Entry 6PCS (electron microscopy, 2.80 A resolution); this record covers chains I and K of the 7 polymer chains in the assembly.

Chain I:
Molecule: 23S ribosomal RNA
Source organism: Escherichia coli
Sequence (2904 nucleotides; each row starts with the number of its first residue):
     1 GGUUAAGCGA CUAAGCGUAC ACGGUGGAUG CCCUGGCAGU CAGAGGCGAU GAAGGACGUG
    61 CUAAUCUGCG AUAAGCGUCG GUAAGGUGAU AUGAACCGUU AUAACCGGCG AUUUCCGAAU
   121 GGGGAAACCC AGUGUGUUUC GACACACUAU CAUUAACUGA AUCCAUAGGU UAAUGAGGCG
   181 AACCGGGGGA ACUGAAACAU CUAAGUACCC CGAGGAAAAG AAAUCAACCG AGAUUCCCCC
   241 AGUAGCGGCG AGCGAACGGG GAGCAGCCCA GAGCCUGAAU CAGUGUGUGU GUUAGUGGAA
   301 GCGUCUGGAA AGGCGCGCGA UACAGGGUGA CAGCCCCGUA CACAAAAAUG CACAUGCUGU
   361 GAGCUCGAUG AGUAGGGCGG GACACGUGGU AUCCUGUCUG AAUAUGGGGG GACCAUCCUC
   421 CAAGGCUAAA UACUCCUGAC UGACCGAUAG UGAACCAGUA CCGUGAGGGA AAGGCGAAAA
   481 GAACCCCGGC GAGGGGAGUG AAAAAGAACC UGAAACCGUG UACGUACAAG CAGUGGGAGC
   541 ACGCUUAGGC GUGUGACUGC GUACCUUUUG UAUAAUGGGU CAGCGACUUA UAUUCUGUAG
   601 CAAGGUUAAC CGAAUAGGGG AGCCGAAGGG AAACCGAGUC UUAACUGGGC GUUAAGUUGC
   661 AGGGUAUAGA CCCGAAACCC GGUGAUCUAG CCAUGGGCAG GUUGAAGGUU GGGUAACACU
   721 AACUGGAGGA CCGAACCGAC UAAUGUUGAA AAAUUAGCGG AUGACUUGUG GCUGGGGGUG
   781 AAAGGCCAAU CAAACCGGGA GAUAGCUGGU UCUCCCCGAA AGCUAUUUAG GUAGCGCCUC
   841 GUGAAUUCAU CUCCGGGGGU AGAGCACUGU UUCGGCAAGG GGGUCAUCCC GACUUACCAA
   901 CCCGAUGCAA ACUGCGAAUA CCGGAGAAUG UUAUCACGGG AGACACACGG CGGGUGCUAA
   961 CGUCCGUCGU GAAGAGGGAA ACAACCCAGA CCGCCAGCUA AGGUCCCAAA GUCAUGGUUA
  1021 AGUGGGAAAC GAUGUGGGAA GGCCCAGACA GCCAGGAUGU UGGCUUAGAA GCAGCCAUCA
  1081 UUUAAAGAAA GCGUAAUAGC UCACUGGUCG AGUCGGCCUG CGCGGAAGAU GUAACGGGGC
  1141 UAAACCAUGC ACCGAAGCUG CGGCAGCGAC GCUUAUGCGU UGUUGGGUAG GGGAGCGUUC
  1201 UGUAAGCCUG CGAAGGUGUG CUGUGAGGCA UGCUGGAGGU AUCAGAAGUG CGAAUGCUGA
  1261 CAUAAGUAAC GAUAAAGCGG GUGAAAAGCC CGCUCGCCGG AAGACCAAGG GUUCCUGUCC
  1321 AACGUUAAUC GGGGCAGGGU GAGUCGACCC CUAAGGCGAG GCCGAAAGGC GUAGUCGAUG
  1381 GGAAACAGGU UAAUAUUCCU GUACUUGGUG UUACUGCGAA GGGGGGACGG AGAAGGCUAU
  1441 GUUGGCCGGG CGACGGUUGU CCCGGUUUAA GCGUGUAGGC UGGUUUUCCA GGCAAAUCCG
  1501 GAAAAUCAAG GCUGAGGCGU GAUGACGAGG CACUACGGUG CUGAAGCAAC AAAUGCCCUG
  1561 CUUCCAGGAA AAGCCUCUAA GCAUCAGGUA ACAUCAAAUC GUACCCCAAA CCGACACAGG
  1621 UGGUCAGGUA GAGAAUACCA AGGCGCUUGA GAGAACUCGG GUGAAGGAAC UAGGCAAAAU
  1681 GGUGCCGUAA CUUCGGGAGA AGGCACGCUG AUAUGUAGGU GAGGUCCCUC GCGGAUGGAG
  1741 CUGAAAUCAG UCGAAGAUAC CAGCUGGCUG CAACUGUUUA UUAAAAACAC AGCACUGUGC
  1801 AAACACGAAA GUGGACGUAU ACGGUGUGAC GCCUGCCCGG UGCCGGAAGG UUAAUUGAUG
  1861 GGGUUAGCGC AAGCGAAGCU CUUGAUCGAA GCCCCGGUAA ACGGCGGCCG UAACXAUAAC
  1921 GGUCCUAAGG UAGCGAAAUU CCUUGUCGGG UAAGUUCCGA CXUGCACGAA UGGCGUAAUG
  1981 AUGGCCAGGC UGUCUCCACC CGAGACUCAG UGAAAUUGAA CUCGCUGUGA AGAUGCAGUG
  2041 UACCCGCGGC AAGACGGAAA GACCCCGUXA ACCUUUACUA UAGCUUGACA CUGAACAUUG
  2101 AGCCUUGAUG UGUAGGAUAG GUGGGAGGCU UUGAAGUGUG GACGCCAGUC UGCAUGGAGC
  2161 CGACCUUGAA AUACCACCCU UUAAUGUUUG AUGUUCUAAC GUUGACCCGU AAUCCGGGUU
  2221 GCGGACAGUG UCUGGUGGGU AGUUUGACUG GGGCGGUCUC CUCCUAAAGA GUAACGGAGG
  2281 AGCACGAAGG UUGGCUAAUC CUGGUCGGAC AUCAGGAGGU UAGUGCAAUG GCAUAAGCCA
  2341 GCUUGACUGC GAGCGUGACG GCGCGAGCAG GUGCGAAAGC AGGUCAUAGU GAUCCGGUGG
  2401 UUCUGAAUGG AAGGGCCAUC GCUCAACGGA UAAAAGGUAC UCCGGGGAUA ACAGGCUGAU
  2461 ACCGCCCAAG AGUUCAUAUC GACGGCGGUG UUUGGCACCU CGAUGUCGGC UCAUCACAUC
  2521 CUGGGGCUGA AGUAGGUCCC AAGGGUAUGG CUGUUCGCCA UUUAAAGUGG UACGCGAGCU
  2581 GGGUUUAGAA CGUCGUGAGA CAGUUCGGUC CCUAUCUGCC GUGGGCGCUG GAGAACUGAG
  2641 GGGGGCUGCU CCUAGUACGA GAGGACCGGA GUGGACGCAU CACUGGUGUU CGGGUUGUCA
  2701 UGCCAAUGGC ACUGCCCGGU AGCUAAAUGC GGAAGAGAUA AGUGCUGAAA GCAUCUAAGC
  2761 ACGAAACUUG CCCCGAGAUG AGUUCUCCCU GACCCUUUAA GGGUCCUGAA GGAACGUUGA
  2821 AGACGACGAC GUUGAUAGGC CGGGUGUGUA AGCGCAGCGA UGCGUUGAGC UAACCGGUAC
  2881 UAAUGAACCG UGAGGCUUAA CCUU
Disordered / not traced: 886-891, 2030
Modified positions: 1MG (1N-methylguanosine-5'-monophosphate) at position 745, PSU (pseudouridine-5'-monophosphate) at position 746, 5MU (5-methyluridine 5'-monophosphate) at position 747, PSU (pseudouridine-5'-monophosphate) at position 955, 6MZ (N6-methyladenosine-5'-monophosphate) at position 1618, 2MG (2N-methylguanosine-5'-monophosphate) at position 1835, PSU (pseudouridine-5'-monophosphate) at position 1911, 3TD ((1S)-1,4-anhydro-1-(3-methyl-2,4-dioxo-1,2,3,4-tetrahydropyrimidin-5-yl)-5-O-phosphono-D-ribitol) at position 1915, PSU (pseudouridine-5'-monophosphate) at position 1917, 5MU (5-methyluridine 5'-monophosphate) at position 1939, 5MC (5-methylcytidine-5'-monophosphate) at position 1962, G7M (N7-methyl-guanosine-5'-monophosphate) at position 2069, OMG (o2'-methylguanosine-5'-monophosphate) at position 2251, 2MG (2N-methylguanosine-5'-monophosphate) at position 2445, PSU (pseudouridine-5'-monophosphate) at position 2457, OMC (o2'-methylycytidine-5'-monophosphate) at position 2498, 2MA (2-methyladenosine-5'-monophosphate) at position 2503, PSU (pseudouridine-5'-monophosphate) at position 2504, OMU (o2'-methyluridine 5'-monophosphate) at position 2552, PSU (pseudouridine-5'-monophosphate) at position 2580, PSU (pseudouridine-5'-monophosphate) at position 2605
Covalent attachments: covalent link PSU_1911-A1918
Ligand contacts: O8S ((2R)-2-[(3S,4R,5E,10E,12E,14S,26aR)-14-hydroxy-4,12-dimethyl-1,7,16,22-tetraoxo-4,7,8,9,14,15,16,17,24,25,26,26a-dodecahydro-1H,3H,22H-21,18-(azeno)pyrrolo[2,1-c][1,8,4,19]dioxadiazacyclotetracosin-3-yl]propyl [4-(trifluoromethyl)phenyl]carbamate): G2061, A2062, C2063, A2451, C2452, 2MA_2503, PSU_2504, G2505, U2584, U2585, A2602

Chain K:
Molecule: 50S ribosomal protein L2
Source organism: Escherichia coli
Reference sequence: P60422 (RL2_ECOLI); numbering as in UniProt (aligned over 2-272)
Chain sequence (271 residues; numbered 2 to 272; the number before each row is that of its first residue):
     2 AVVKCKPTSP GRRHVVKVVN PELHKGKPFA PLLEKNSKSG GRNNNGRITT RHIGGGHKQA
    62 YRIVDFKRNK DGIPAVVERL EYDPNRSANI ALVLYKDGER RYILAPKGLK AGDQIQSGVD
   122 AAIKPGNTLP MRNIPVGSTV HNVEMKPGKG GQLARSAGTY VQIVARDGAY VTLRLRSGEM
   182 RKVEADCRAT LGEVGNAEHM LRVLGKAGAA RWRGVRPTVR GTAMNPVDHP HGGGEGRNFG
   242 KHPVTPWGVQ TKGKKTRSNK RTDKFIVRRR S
UniProt features mapped onto this chain:
  - modified residue: Lys242 (N6-acetyllysine)
  - mutagenesis: His230 (H230Q: Loss of peptidyltransferase activity in reconstituted ribosomes. No change in rRNA binding or assembly into ribosomes)

Chain I / chain K interface:
Contacting residue pairs (270; chain I residue first):
  G690(I) - Arg43(K)  hydrogen bond to the sugar
  G690(I) - Arg217(K)  hydrogen bond to the phosphate
  C691(I) - Ser40(K)  hydrogen bond to the sugar
  C691(I) - Gly41(K)  sugar contact
  C691(I) - Arg43(K)  hydrogen bond to the sugar
  C691(I) - Gly56(K)  phosphate contact
  C691(I) - Arg217(K)  salt bridge to the phosphate
  C692(I) - Lys39(K)  sugar contact
  C692(I) - Gly55(K)  phosphate contact
  C692(I) - Gly56(K)  hydrogen bond to the phosphate
  A693(I) - Lys39(K)  salt bridge to the phosphate
  U694(I) - Lys59(K)  salt bridge to the phosphate
  A705(I) - Lys7(K)  sugar contact
  A705(I) - Thr9(K)  sugar contact
  A706(I) - Lys7(K)  salt bridge to the phosphate
  A727(I) - Thr9(K)  base contact
  A727(I) - Arg13(K)  sugar contact
  G729(I) - Pro11(K)  hydrogen bond to the base
  G729(I) - Gly12(K)  phosphate contact
  G729(I) - Arg13(K)  phosphate contact
  G729(I) - Lys207(K)  salt bridge to the phosphate
  G729(I) - Ala208(K)  hydrogen bond to the base
  G729(I) - Gly209(K)  hydrogen bond to the base
  A730(I) - Ser10(K)  sugar contact
  A764(I) - Lys207(K)  salt bridge to the phosphate
  A764(I) - Ala208(K)  base contact
  A764(I) - Gly209(K)  sugar contact
  A764(I) - Arg212(K)  hydrogen bond to the base
  A764(I) - Trp213(K)  hydrogen bond to the phosphate
  C772(I) - Gly47(K)  sugar contact
  U773(I) - Asn46(K)  sugar contact
  U773(I) - Gly47(K)  hydrogen bond to the sugar
  U773(I) - Arg48(K)  hydrogen bond to the phosphate
  G774(I) - Arg48(K)  salt bridge to the phosphate
  G775(I) - Arg48(K)  salt bridge to the phosphate
  G777(I) - Arg48(K)  sugar contact
  G778(I) - Arg48(K)  sugar contact
  U779(I) - Arg48(K)  phosphate contact
  U779(I) - Ile49(K)  hydrogen bond to the phosphate
  G780(I) - Ile49(K)  phosphate contact
  G780(I) - Asp229(K)  hydrogen bond to the base
  A781(I) - Arg212(K)  base contact
  A781(I) - Arg217(K)  salt bridge to the phosphate
  A781(I) - Pro218(K)  sugar contact
  A782(I) - Val220(K)  base contact
  A782(I) - Ala224(K)  hydrogen bond to the sugar
  A782(I) - Met225(K)  base contact
  A782(I) - Asp229(K)  base contact
  A783(I) - Ala224(K)  phosphate contact
  G784(I) - Asn226(K)  hydrogen bond to the sugar
  G784(I) - Val228(K)  base contact
  A793(I) - Val228(K)  base contact
  A1353(I) - Lys36(K)  phosphate contact
  A1354(I) - Lys36(K)  salt bridge to the phosphate
  C1370(I) - Asn45(K)  phosphate contact
  G1371(I) - Asn45(K)  phosphate contact
  G1424(I) - Pro32(K)  phosphate contact
  A1490(I) - Gly73(K)  base contact
  A1490(I) - Ile74(K)  base contact
  A1490(I) - Lys97(K)  base contact
  A1490(I) - Asp98(K)  hydrogen bond to the sugar
  G1491(I) - Asp98(K)  sugar contact
  G1491(I) - Glu100(K)  sugar contact
  G1500(I) - Asp98(K)  hydrogen bond to the base
  G1500(I) - Gly99(K)  sugar contact
  G1500(I) - Arg101(K)  hydrogen bond to the phosphate
  G1501(I) - Leu95(K)  phosphate contact
  G1501(I) - Gly99(K)  sugar contact
  G1501(I) - Arg101(K)  salt bridge to the phosphate
  C1564(I) - Lys26(K)  salt bridge to the phosphate
  C1565(I) - Lys18(K)  sugar contact
  C1565(I) - Val20(K)  phosphate contact
  A1566(I) - His58(K)  hydrogen bond to the base
  A1566(I) - Trp213(K)  stacking on the base
  A1566(I) - Arg214(K)  sugar contact
  G1567(I) - His25(K)  hydrogen bond to the base
  G1567(I) - Lys59(K)  sugar contact
  G1567(I) - Gln60(K)  hydrogen bond to the phosphate
  G1567(I) - Arg63(K)  hydrogen bond to the sugar
  G1567(I) - Tyr83(K)  hydrogen bond to the phosphate
  G1567(I) - Pro85(K)  phosphate contact
  G1568(I) - Lys28(K)  base contact
  G1568(I) - His58(K)  base contact
  G1568(I) - Lys59(K)  sugar contact
  G1568(I) - Gln60(K)  phosphate contact
  G1568(I) - Ala61(K)  hydrogen bond to the phosphate
  G1568(I) - Arg63(K)  salt bridge to the phosphate
  G1568(I) - Pro85(K)  phosphate contact
  A1569(I) - Lys36(K)  sugar contact
  A1569(I) - Lys59(K)  hydrogen bond to the sugar
  U1693(I) - Arg14(K)  hydrogen bond to the sugar
  C1694(I) - Pro8(K)  phosphate contact
  G1695(I) - Pro8(K)  sugar contact
  G1695(I) - Thr9(K)  sugar contact
  G1695(I) - Arg14(K)  hydrogen bond to the base
  A1773(I) - His15(K)  base contact
  C1774(I) - Pro11(K)  base contact
  C1788(I) - Arg221(K)  salt bridge to the phosphate
  A1789(I) - Pro218(K)  sugar contact
  A1789(I) - Thr219(K)  phosphate contact
  A1789(I) - Val220(K)  phosphate contact
  A1789(I) - Arg221(K)  salt bridge to the phosphate
  C1790(I) - Ala208(K)  hydrogen bond to the sugar
  C1790(I) - Pro218(K)  phosphate contact
  C1790(I) - Thr219(K)  hydrogen bond to the phosphate
  A1791(I) - Leu205(K)  phosphate contact
  A1791(I) - Gly206(K)  hydrogen bond to the sugar
  A1791(I) - Lys207(K)  hydrogen bond to the sugar
  A1791(I) - Ala208(K)  sugar contact
  G1792(I) - Val204(K)  sugar contact
  G1792(I) - Leu205(K)  phosphate contact
  C1795(I) - Lys253(K)  hydrogen bond to the base
  U1796(I) - Thr252(K)  sugar contact
  U1796(I) - Lys253(K)  sugar contact
  U1796(I) - Gly254(K)  hydrogen bond to the sugar
  G1797(I) - Lys255(K)  sugar contact
  G1797(I) - Lys256(K)  salt bridge to the phosphate
  G1797(I) - Thr257(K)  sugar contact
  U1798(I) - Lys256(K)  salt bridge to the phosphate
  U1798(I) - Thr257(K)  sugar contact
  U1798(I) - Arg258(K)  phosphate contact
  U1798(I) - Arg270(K)  salt bridge to the phosphate
  U1798(I) - Arg271(K)  salt bridge to the phosphate
  G1799(I) - Leu154(K)  base contact
  G1799(I) - Leu176(K)  base contact
  G1799(I) - Ser178(K)  hydrogen bond to the base
  G1799(I) - Glu180(K)  hydrogen bond to the sugar
  G1799(I) - Arg182(K)  hydrogen bond to the phosphate
  G1799(I) - Arg258(K)  salt bridge to the phosphate
  G1799(I) - Ile267(K)  sugar contact
  G1799(I) - Arg270(K)  salt bridge to the phosphate
  C1800(I) - Met146(K)  sugar contact
  C1800(I) - Gln153(K)  sugar contact
  C1800(I) - Arg182(K)  salt bridge to the phosphate
  C1800(I) - Arg258(K)  salt bridge to the phosphate
  C1800(I) - Thr263(K)  phosphate contact
  A1801(I) - Lys150(K)  salt bridge to the phosphate
  A1801(I) - Gln153(K)  hydrogen bond to the phosphate
  A1801(I) - Arg262(K)  hydrogen bond to the base
  A1803(I) - Thr257(K)  hydrogen bond to the phosphate
  C1804(I) - Trp248(K)  sugar contact
  C1804(I) - Thr257(K)  hydrogen bond to the phosphate
  A1805(I) - Ile49(K)  sugar contact
  A1805(I) - Thr50(K)  base contact
  A1805(I) - Trp248(K)  sugar contact
  C1806(I) - Asn44(K)  hydrogen bond to the base
  C1806(I) - Asn46(K)  base contact
  C1806(I) - Arg48(K)  sugar contact
  C1806(I) - Trp248(K)  phosphate contact
  G1807(I) - Arg48(K)  salt bridge to the phosphate
  U1812(I) - Asn44(K)  hydrogen bond to the base
  U1812(I) - Asn45(K)  hydrogen bond to the sugar
  G1813(I) - Ser40(K)  hydrogen bond to the phosphate
  G1813(I) - Gly42(K)  hydrogen bond to the sugar
  G1813(I) - Arg43(K)  sugar contact
  G1813(I) - Asn44(K)  sugar contact
  G1813(I) - Thr50(K)  hydrogen bond to the base
  G1813(I) - Thr51(K)  hydrogen bond to the base
  G1814(I) - Ser40(K)  hydrogen bond to the phosphate
  G1814(I) - Thr51(K)  hydrogen bond to the sugar
  C1816(I) - Glu35(K)  hydrogen bond to the base
  C1816(I) - Asn37(K)  phosphate contact
  C1816(I) - Tyr62(K)  base contact
  G1817(I) - Tyr62(K)  hydrogen bond to the phosphate
  G1817(I) - Asn86(K)  sugar contact
  G1817(I) - Arg87(K)  salt bridge to the phosphate
  G1817(I) - Arg156(K)  salt bridge to the phosphate
  U1818(I) - Arg87(K)  salt bridge to the phosphate
  U1818(I) - Gln153(K)  hydrogen bond to the sugar
  U1818(I) - Leu154(K)  sugar contact
  U1818(I) - Ala155(K)  hydrogen bond to the sugar
  U1818(I) - Arg156(K)  salt bridge to the phosphate
  U1818(I) - Ser157(K)  phosphate contact
  A1819(I) - Ala155(K)  hydrogen bond to the phosphate
  A1819(I) - Arg156(K)  hydrogen bond to the phosphate
  A1819(I) - Ser157(K)  hydrogen bond to the phosphate
  A1819(I) - Thr160(K)  hydrogen bond to the phosphate
  A1819(I) - Arg177(K)  sugar contact
  A1819(I) - Ser178(K)  hydrogen bond to the sugar
  A1819(I) - Arg271(K)  base contact
  U1820(I) - Ser157(K)  hydrogen bond to the sugar
  U1820(I) - Ala158(K)  hydrogen bond to the sugar
  U1820(I) - Gly159(K)  base contact
  U1820(I) - Arg177(K)  salt bridge to the phosphate
  U1820(I) - Ala198(K)  base contact
  U1820(I) - His200(K)  hydrogen bond to the base
  U1820(I) - Met201(K)  hydrogen bond to the base
  A1821(I) - Ser157(K)  sugar contact
  A1821(I) - His200(K)  salt bridge to the phosphate
  G1823(I) - Thr51(K)  sugar contact
  G1823(I) - Arg52(K)  phosphate contact
  G1823(I) - Ile54(K)  phosphate contact
  G1824(I) - Arg52(K)  salt bridge to the phosphate
  G1824(I) - His53(K)  salt bridge to the phosphate
  G1824(I) - Thr246(K)  sugar contact
  G1824(I) - Pro247(K)  phosphate contact
  G1824(I) - Thr252(K)  hydrogen bond to the base
  U1825(I) - Arg52(K)  salt bridge to the phosphate
  U1825(I) - Arg221(K)  phosphate contact
  U1825(I) - His230(K)  salt bridge to the phosphate
  U1825(I) - His232(K)  hydrogen bond to the phosphate
  U1825(I) - Pro247(K)  phosphate contact
  U1825(I) - Lys253(K)  sugar contact
  G1826(I) - Arg221(K)  phosphate contact
  G1826(I) - Gly222(K)  phosphate contact
  G1826(I) - Thr223(K)  hydrogen bond to the phosphate
  G1826(I) - His232(K)  salt bridge to the phosphate
  U1827(I) - Arg221(K)  salt bridge to the phosphate
  G1828(I) - Arg221(K)  base contact
  A1829(I) - His15(K)  hydrogen bond to the base
  C1830(I) - His15(K)  sugar contact
  U1841(I) - His243(K)  hydrogen bond to the base
  G1842(I) - His243(K)  hydrogen bond to the sugar
  G1842(I) - Gln251(K)  hydrogen bond to the sugar
  C1843(I) - Gln251(K)  sugar contact
  C1843(I) - Gly254(K)  hydrogen bond to the sugar
  C1843(I) - Lys255(K)  hydrogen bond to the sugar
  C1844(I) - Gly254(K)  sugar contact
  C1844(I) - Lys256(K)  phosphate contact
  G1845(I) - Lys256(K)  phosphate contact
  A1901(I) - Pro244(K)  sugar contact
  A1901(I) - Lys253(K)  salt bridge to the phosphate
  C1902(I) - Phe240(K)  phosphate contact
  C1902(I) - Gly241(K)  hydrogen bond to the sugar
  C1902(I) - Lys242(K)  hydrogen bond to the sugar
  C1902(I) - His243(K)  sugar contact
  C1902(I) - Pro244(K)  sugar contact
  G1903(I) - Asn239(K)  phosphate contact
  G1903(I) - Phe240(K)  phosphate contact
  G1903(I) - Gly241(K)  phosphate contact
  U1971(I) - Arg238(K)  base contact
  U1971(I) - Asn239(K)  base contact
  U1971(I) - Phe240(K)  base contact
  G1972(I) - Arg238(K)  salt bridge to the phosphate
  A1977(I) - Arg14(K)  base contact
  C2073(I) - Pro227(K)  sugar contact
  U2074(I) - Pro227(K)  phosphate contact
  C2084(I) - Ser259(K)  phosphate contact
  U2085(I) - Ser259(K)  hydrogen bond to the phosphate
  U2086(I) - Lys261(K)  salt bridge to the phosphate
  U2202(I) - Lys147(K)  sugar contact
  G2204(I) - Lys147(K)  salt bridge to the phosphate
  G2204(I) - Pro148(K)  hydrogen bond to the sugar
  G2204(I) - Gly149(K)  sugar contact
  G2204(I) - Lys150(K)  salt bridge to the phosphate
  A2205(I) - Gly149(K)  sugar contact
  C2222(I) - Tyr171(K)  phosphate contact
  C2222(I) - Glu185(K)  phosphate contact
  G2223(I) - Tyr171(K)  hydrogen bond to the phosphate
  G2223(I) - Glu185(K)  phosphate contact
  G2224(I) - Lys265(K)  salt bridge to the phosphate
  A2227(I) - Lys261(K)  sugar contact
  A2227(I) - Arg262(K)  sugar contact
  G2228(I) - Asn260(K)  phosphate contact
  G2228(I) - Lys261(K)  phosphate contact
  G2239(I) - Trp248(K)  sugar contact
  A2590(I) - Gly237(K)  phosphate contact
  A2590(I) - Arg238(K)  phosphate contact
  C2591(I) - Gly237(K)  phosphate contact
  C2591(I) - Arg238(K)  salt bridge to the phosphate
  G2595(I) - Asn239(K)  base contact
  U2596(I) - Gly241(K)  hydrogen bond to the sugar
  G2597(I) - Gly241(K)  sugar contact
  A2598(I) - Gly234(K)  phosphate contact
  A2598(I) - Gly235(K)  phosphate contact
  A2598(I) - Asn239(K)  phosphate contact
  G2599(I) - Gly235(K)  hydrogen bond to the phosphate
  G2599(I) - Glu236(K)  hydrogen bond to the base
  G2599(I) - Asn239(K)  base contact
  A2600(I) - Glu236(K)  phosphate contact
Interface residues without a listed pair, chain I (117 interface residues in all): G728, G1429, U1563, A1787, G1811, U2075
Interface residues without a listed pair, chain K (146 interface residues in all): Leu24, Gly27, Pro29, Ser38, Phe67, Lys68, Lys71, Pro75, Ser88, Asn197, Ala211, Pro231, Val245, Gly249

Summary:
117 residues of chain I and 146 residues of chain K are in contact; the contacts include 80 hydrogen bonds, 44
salt bridges and 1 aromatic stacking contact. Polar contacts include G729(I)-Pro11(K), G729(I)-Ala208(K) and
G729(I)-Gly209(K). Bound to chain I: compound O8S.
Here chain I is 23S ribosomal RNA and chain K is 50S ribosomal protein L2, both from Escherichia coli. Entry
6PCS (E. coli 50S ribosome bound to compound 40e) was determined by electron microscopy (same publication as
6PC5, 6PC6, 6PC7, 6PC8, 6PCH, 6PCQ and 3 further entries).
